Entry 9L1N (electron microscopy, 3.30 A resolution); this record covers chains I and L of the 13 polymer chains in the assembly.

== Chain I (and L) ==
Molecule: Capsid glycoprotein
Organism: Western equine encephalitis virus
Notes: chain L of this document is another copy of the same molecule, construct and numbering; everything in this record applies to it too
Reference sequence: Q9J1K1 (Q9J1K1_WEEV); residues 110-259 here = UniProt positions 110-259
Amino-acid sequence (150 residues; each row starts with the number of its first residue):
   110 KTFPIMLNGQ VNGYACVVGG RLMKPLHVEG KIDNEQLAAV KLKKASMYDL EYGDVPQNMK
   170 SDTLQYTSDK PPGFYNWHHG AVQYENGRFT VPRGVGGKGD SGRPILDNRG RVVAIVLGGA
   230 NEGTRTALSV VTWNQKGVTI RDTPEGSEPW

== Chain I / chain L interface ==
Residue-residue contacts - 10 pairs, chain I then chain L:
  Q166(I) - N230(L)
  Q166(I) - E231(L)
  Q166(I) - G232(L)
  N167(I) - E231(L)
  N167(I) - G232(L)
  M168(I) - E231(L)  hydrogen bond (backbone-side chain)
  K169(I) - E231(L)  hydrogen bond (backbone-side chain)
  S170(I) - E231(L)  hydrogen bond (backbone-side chain)
  S170(I) - T233(L)
  S170(I) - R234(L)
Interface residues without a listed pair, chain I (6 interface residues in all): T176
Interface residues without a listed pair, chain L (6 interface residues in all): E194

== Summary ==
The chain I/chain L interface involves 6 residues from each chain, with 3 hydrogen bonds. Among the polar
pairs are M168(I)-E231(L), K169(I)-E231(L) and S170(I)-E231(L).
Chain I and chain L are both Capsid glycoprotein (Western equine encephalitis virus); the structure, Structure
of Western equine encephalitis virus 71V1658 strain VLP in complex with human PCDH10 EC1, was determined by
electron microscopy (same publication as 9L9A).
